8EHX - chain A; structure by electron microscopy, 3.60 A resolution.

Chain A:
Molecule: CSC1-like protein 2
From: Homo sapiens
UniProtKB: Q5T3F8 (CSCL2_HUMAN); residue numbers follow UniProt; this construct covers 1-832
Chain sequence (840 residues; each row starts with the number of its first residue):
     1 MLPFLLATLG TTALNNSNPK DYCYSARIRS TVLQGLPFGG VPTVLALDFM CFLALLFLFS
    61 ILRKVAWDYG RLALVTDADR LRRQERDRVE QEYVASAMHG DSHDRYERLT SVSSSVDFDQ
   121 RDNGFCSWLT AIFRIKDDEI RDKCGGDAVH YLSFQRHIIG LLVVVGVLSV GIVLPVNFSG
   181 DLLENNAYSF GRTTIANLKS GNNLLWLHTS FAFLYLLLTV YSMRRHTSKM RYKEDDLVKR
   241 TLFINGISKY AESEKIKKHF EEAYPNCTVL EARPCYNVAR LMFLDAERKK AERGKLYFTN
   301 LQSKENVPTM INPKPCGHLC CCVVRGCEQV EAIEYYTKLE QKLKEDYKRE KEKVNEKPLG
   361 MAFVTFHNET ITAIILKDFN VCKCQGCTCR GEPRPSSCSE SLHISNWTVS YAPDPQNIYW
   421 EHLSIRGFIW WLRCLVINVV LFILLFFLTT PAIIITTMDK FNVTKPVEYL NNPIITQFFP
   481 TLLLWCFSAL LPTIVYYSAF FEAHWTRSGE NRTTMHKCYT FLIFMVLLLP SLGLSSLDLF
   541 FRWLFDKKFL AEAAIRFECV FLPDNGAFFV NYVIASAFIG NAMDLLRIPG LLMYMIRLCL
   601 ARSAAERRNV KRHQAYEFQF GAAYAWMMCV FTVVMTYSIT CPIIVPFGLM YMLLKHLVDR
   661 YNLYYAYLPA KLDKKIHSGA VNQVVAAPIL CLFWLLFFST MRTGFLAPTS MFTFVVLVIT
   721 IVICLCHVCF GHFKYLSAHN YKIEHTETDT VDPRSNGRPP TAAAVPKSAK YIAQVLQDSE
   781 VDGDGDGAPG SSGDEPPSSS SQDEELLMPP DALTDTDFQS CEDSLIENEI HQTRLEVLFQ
Unresolved in the structure: 1-18, 71-125, 307-330, 381-392, 741-840
Sequence notes: expression tag (833-840)
Curated features (UniProtKB/Swiss-Prot):
  - region: Ala-567 to Cys-599 (Gating helix)
  - motif: Arg-86 to Arg-88 (Mediates endoplasmic reticulum retention)
  - modified residue (Phosphoserine): Ser-111, Ser-113, Ser-114, Ser-115
  - lipidation (S-palmitoyl cysteine): Cys-51, Cys-126, Cys-382, Cys-398, Cys-726, Cys-729
  - glycosylation: Asn-462 (N-linked (GlcNAc...) asparagine)
Cystine bridges: Cys-23/Cys-559
What the authors report for this chain:
  - mutagenesis - D584K: unchanged expression
  - specificity-determining residues: Asp-538, Asp-564, Asp-584 (proposed by the authors, not directly observed)

Summary:
From the paper: D584K leaves expression unchanged; specificity determinants Asp-538, Asp-564 and Asp-584.
Chain A is CSC1-like protein 2 (Homo sapiens); the structure, cryo-EM structure of TMEM63B in LMNG, was
determined by electron microscopy (same publication as 8EHW).
